PDB entry 3B9I | X-ray diffraction, 2.49 A resolution | chains A and B

[Chain A (and B)]
Protein: GITR ligand
Source organism: Mus musculus
Notes: fragment: TNF homology domain; chain B of this document is another copy of the same molecule, construct and numbering; everything in this record applies to it too
Reference sequence: Q7TS55 (Q7TS55_MOUSE); numbering as in UniProt (aligned over 46-173)
Amino-acid sequence (132 residues; row label = number of the first residue in the row):
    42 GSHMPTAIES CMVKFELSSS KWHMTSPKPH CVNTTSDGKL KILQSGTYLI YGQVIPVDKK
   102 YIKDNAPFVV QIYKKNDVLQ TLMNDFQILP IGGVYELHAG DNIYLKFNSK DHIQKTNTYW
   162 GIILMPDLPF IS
Unresolved in the structure: 42-50
Differences from the reference sequence: expression tag (42-45)
Swiss-Prot annotation at these positions:
  - glycosylation: Asn74 (N-linked (GlcNAc...) asparagine)
Disulfides: Cys52-Cys72
Reported in the primary citation:
  - self-association interface (contacts with another copy of this molecule); pairs are residue here / residue on that copy: Phe171-His64 (hydrophobic contact)
  - mutagenesis - S59A/S60A/K62A, K116A/N117A/D118A (Kd 4-6 uM), Q155A/K156A/T157A (Kd 4-6 uM): unchanged binding to receptor

[How chain A and chain B interact]
Residue-residue contacts (71; chain A residue first):
  Met53(A) - Met166(B)  hydrophobic
  Met53(A) - Pro167(B)
  Met53(A) - Leu169(B)
  Lys55(A) - Leu169(B)
  Lys62(A) - Ser173(B)
  Trp63(A) - Phe171(B)
  Trp63(A) - Ile172(B)
  Trp63(A) - Ser173(B)  hydrogen bond (backbone-backbone)
  His64(A) - Leu169(B)
  His64(A) - Phe171(B)
  His64(A) - Ile172(B)
  Met65(A) - Leu169(B)
  Met65(A) - Pro170(B)
  Met65(A) - Phe171(B)  hydrogen bond (backbone-backbone)
  Thr66(A) - Pro167(B)
  Thr66(A) - Asp168(B)
  Thr66(A) - Leu169(B)
  Thr66(A) - Pro170(B)
  Thr66(A) - Phe171(B)
  Ser67(A) - Phe171(B)
  Pro68(A) - Phe171(B)
  Leu90(A) - Leu90(B)  hydrophobic
  Leu90(A) - Tyr92(B)  hydrophobic
  Leu90(A) - Ile164(B)  hydrophobic
  Tyr92(A) - Leu90(B)  hydrophobic
  Gln94(A) - Gln121(B)
  Gln94(A) - Gly133(B)  hydrogen bond (side chain-backbone)
  Gln94(A) - Gly134(B)
  Gln94(A) - Tyr136(B)
  Gln121(A) - Gln94(B)
  Gln121(A) - Ile129(B)
  Gln121(A) - Pro131(B)
  Leu123(A) - Ile129(B)  hydrophobic
  Leu123(A) - Pro131(B)
  Met124(A) - Gln128(B)  hydrogen bond (backbone-side chain)
  Pro131(A) - Gln121(B)
  Pro131(A) - Leu123(B)
  Pro131(A) - Pro131(B)
  Pro131(A) - Ile132(B)
  Pro131(A) - Gly133(B)
  Ile132(A) - Pro131(B)
  Gly133(A) - Gln94(B)  hydrogen bond (backbone-side chain)
  Gly133(A) - Pro131(B)
  Gly134(A) - Gln94(B)
  Gly134(A) - Tyr160(B)
  Val135(A) - Tyr160(B)  hydrogen bond (backbone-side chain)
  Tyr136(A) - Gln94(B)  hydrogen bond
  Tyr160(A) - Gly134(B)
  Tyr160(A) - Val135(B)  hydrogen bond (side chain-backbone)
  Ile164(A) - Ile164(B)  hydrophobic
  Met166(A) - Met53(B)  hydrophobic
  Pro167(A) - Thr66(B)
  Asp168(A) - Thr66(B)
  Leu169(A) - Met53(B)
  Leu169(A) - Lys55(B)
  Leu169(A) - His64(B)
  Leu169(A) - Met65(B)
  Leu169(A) - Thr66(B)
  Pro170(A) - Met65(B)
  Phe171(A) - Trp63(B)
  Phe171(A) - His64(B)
  Phe171(A) - Met65(B)  hydrogen bond (backbone-backbone)
  Phe171(A) - Thr66(B)
  Phe171(A) - Ser67(B)
  Phe171(A) - Pro68(B)
  Ile172(A) - Lys62(B)
  Ile172(A) - Trp63(B)
  Ile172(A) - His64(B)
  Ser173(A) - Lys62(B)
  Ser173(A) - Trp63(B)  hydrogen bond (backbone-backbone)
  Ser173(A) - Met65(B)  hydrogen bond
Interface residues without a listed pair, chain A (35 interface residues in all): Ser51, Thr122, Asn125, Ile129
Interface residues without a listed pair, chain B (36 interface residues in all): Ser51, Thr75, Met124, Asn125

[Summary]
The interface between chain A and chain B involves 35 residues on one side and 36 on the other; the contacts
include 11 hydrogen bonds. Among the polar pairs are Gln94(A)-Gly133(B), Met124(A)-Gln128(B) and
Val135(A)-Tyr160(B). From the paper: S59A/S60A/K62A, K116A/N117A/D118A and Q155A/K156A/T157A of chain A leave
binding to receptor unchanged; a self-association interface involving Phe171(A).
Chain A and chain B are both GITR ligand (Mus musculus); the structure, Crystal Structure of mouse GITRL at
2.5 A, was determined by X-ray diffraction (same publication as 2QDN).
